Entry 4Y8P (X-ray diffraction, 2.80 A resolution); this record covers chains S and T of the 34 polymer chains in the assembly.

# Chain S
Name: Proteasome subunit alpha type-6
Source organism: Saccharomyces cerevisiae (strain ATCC 204508 / S288c)
Notes: EC 3.4.25.1
Reference sequence: P40302 (PSA6_YEAST); residues 0-233 here correspond to UniProt positions 1-234 (UniProt number = residue number + 1)
Sequence (234 residues; row label = number of the first residue in the row; numbering starts at 0):
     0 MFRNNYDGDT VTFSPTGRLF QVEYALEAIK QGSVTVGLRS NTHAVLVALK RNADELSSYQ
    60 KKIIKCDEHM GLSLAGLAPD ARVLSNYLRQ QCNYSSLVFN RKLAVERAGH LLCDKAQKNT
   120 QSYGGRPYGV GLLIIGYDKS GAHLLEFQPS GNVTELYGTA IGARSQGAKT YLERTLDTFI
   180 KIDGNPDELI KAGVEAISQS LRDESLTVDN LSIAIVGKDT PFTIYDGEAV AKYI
Unresolved in the structure: 0-2
UniProt features mapped onto this chain:
  - modified residue: Ser13 (Phosphoserine)
  - cross-link: Lys190 (Glycyl lysine isopeptide (Lys-Gly) (interchain with G-Cter in ubiquitin))

# Chain T
Name: Probable proteasome subunit alpha type-7
Source organism: Saccharomyces cerevisiae (strain ATCC 204508 / S288c)
Notes: EC 3.4.25.1
Reference sequence: P21242 (PSA7_YEAST); residues -3 to 284 here correspond to UniProt positions 1-288 (UniProt number = residue number + 4)
Sequence (288 residues; numbered -3 to 284; the number before each row is that of its first residue; numbers below 1 keep their minus sign (Met-3 is residue -3)):
    -3 MTSIGTGYDL SNSVFSPDGR NFQVEYAVKA VENGTTSIGI KCNDGVVFAV EKLITSKLLV
    57 PQKNVKIQVV DRHIGCVYSG LIPDGRHLVN RGREEAASFK KLYKTPIPIP AFADRLGQYV
   117 QAHTLYNSVR PFGVSTIFGG VDKNGAHLYM LEPSGSYWGY KGAATGKGRQ SAKAELEKLV
   177 DHHPEGLSAR EAVKQAAKII YLAHEDNKEK DFELEISWCS LSETNGLHKF VKGDLLQEAI
   237 DFAQKEINGD DDEDEDDSDN VMSSDDENAP VATNANATTD QEGDIHLE
Unresolved in the structure: -3 to 1, 245-284
UniProt features mapped onto this chain:
  - modified residue: Thr-2 (N-acetylthreonine)

# How chain S and chain T interact
Contacting residue pairs (63):
  Asn4(S) - Leu6(T)
  Tyr5(S) - Asp5(T)  hydrogen bond
  Tyr5(S) - Leu6(T)  hydrophobic
  Thr9(S) - Arg126(T)
  Val10(S) - Gln19(T)
  Val10(S) - Asn123(T)
  Val10(S) - Ser124(T)
  Val10(S) - Val125(T)
  Val10(S) - Arg126(T)
  Thr11(S) - Leu6(T)
  Thr11(S) - Gln19(T)
  Phe12(S) - Gln19(T)  hydrogen bond (backbone-side chain)
  Phe12(S) - Tyr22(T)
  Phe12(S) - Ala23(T)  hydrophobic
  Phe12(S) - Arg126(T)
  Phe12(S) - Pro127(T)
  Ser13(S) - Tyr22(T)
  Pro14(S) - Tyr22(T)  hydrophobic
  Pro14(S) - Lys25(T)
  Thr15(S) - Lys25(T)
  Gly16(S) - Tyr22(T)
  Gly16(S) - Lys25(T)
  Gly16(S) - Ala26(T)
  Leu18(S) - Leu77(T)  hydrophobic
  Leu18(S) - Arg126(T)
  His109(S) - Arg82(T)
  Cys112(S) - Arg82(T)
  Asp113(S) - Arg82(T)  salt bridge
  Asp113(S) - Asn86(T)
  Gln116(S) - Pro79(T)
  Gln116(S) - Asp80(T)
  Gln116(S) - His83(T)  hydrogen bond
  Thr119(S) - Arg126(T)  hydrogen bond (backbone-side chain)
  Gln120(S) - His119(T)
  Gln120(S) - Val125(T)
  Gln120(S) - Arg126(T)  hydrogen bond (backbone-backbone)
  Gln120(S) - Pro127(T)
  Gln120(S) - Phe128(T)
  Ser121(S) - Ser124(T)
  Tyr122(S) - Ser124(T)  hydrogen bond (backbone-backbone)
  Ser149(S) - Pro79(T)
  Gly150(S) - Pro79(T)
  Asn151(S) - Ile78(T)
  Asn151(S) - Pro79(T)
  Thr153(S) - Leu55(T)
  Thr153(S) - Asn60(T)
  Glu154(S) - Val56(T)
  Glu154(S) - Lys59(T)
  Glu154(S) - Asn60(T)  hydrogen bond (backbone-side chain)
  Leu155(S) - Leu54(T)
  Leu155(S) - Leu55(T)  hydrophobic
  Leu155(S) - Val56(T)
  Tyr156(S) - Leu54(T)  hydrogen bond (backbone-backbone)
  Tyr156(S) - Leu55(T)
  Tyr156(S) - Val56(T)
  Tyr156(S) - Pro57(T)
  Gly157(S) - Leu54(T)
  Lys168(S) - Leu54(T)
  Leu171(S) - Leu54(T)
  Glu172(S) - Ser52(T)  hydrogen bond
  Glu172(S) - Lys53(T)  hydrogen bond (side chain-backbone)
  Glu172(S) - Leu54(T)
  Leu175(S) - Lys53(T)
Other interface residues (no listed pair), chain S (37 interface residues in all): Arg38, Glu105, Lys117, His142, Val152, Phe178
Other interface residues (no listed pair), chain T (30 interface residues in all): Gly129

# In short
37 residues of chain S face 30 of chain T across their interface, with 10 hydrogen bonds and 1 salt bridge.
Polar contacts include Asp113(S)-Arg82(T), Tyr5(S)-Asp5(T) and Phe12(S)-Gln19(T).
Here chain S is Proteasome subunit alpha type-6 and chain T is Probable proteasome subunit alpha type-7, both
from Saccharomyces cerevisiae (strain ATCC 204508 / S288c). Entry 4Y8P (Yeast 20S proteasome beta7-delta7_Cter
mutant in complex with Ac-PAL-ep) was determined by X-ray diffraction, deposited together with 4Y69, 4Y6A,
4Y6V, 4Y6Z, 4Y70, 4Y74 and 34 further entries.
